3OBR - chain A; structure by X-ray diffraction, 1.72 A resolution.

Chain A:
Molecule: Botulinum neurotoxin type D
Organism: Clostridium botulinum
Notes: EC 3.4.24.69; fragment: Ligand Binding Domain
UniProtKB: P19321 (BXD_CLOBO); residue numbers follow UniProt; this construct covers 863-1276
Sequence (434 residues; row label = number of the first residue in the row):
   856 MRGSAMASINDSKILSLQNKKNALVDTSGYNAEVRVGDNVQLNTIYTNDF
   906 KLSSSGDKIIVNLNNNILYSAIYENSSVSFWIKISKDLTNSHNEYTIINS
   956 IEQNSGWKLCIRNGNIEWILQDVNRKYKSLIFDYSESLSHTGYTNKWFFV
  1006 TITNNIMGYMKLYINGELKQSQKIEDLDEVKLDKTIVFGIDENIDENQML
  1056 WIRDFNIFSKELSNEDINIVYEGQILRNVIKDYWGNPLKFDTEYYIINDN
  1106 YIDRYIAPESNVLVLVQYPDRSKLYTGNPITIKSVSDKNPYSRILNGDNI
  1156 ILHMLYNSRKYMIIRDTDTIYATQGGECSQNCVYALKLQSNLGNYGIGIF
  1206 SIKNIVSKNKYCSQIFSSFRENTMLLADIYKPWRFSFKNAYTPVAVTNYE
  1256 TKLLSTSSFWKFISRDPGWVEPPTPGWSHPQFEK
Unresolved in the structure: 856-858, 1180-1181, 1279-1289
Cystine bridges: C1183-C1187
Differences from the reference sequence: expression tag (856-862, 1277-1289)

In short:
Chain A is Botulinum neurotoxin type D (Clostridium botulinum); the structure, Crystal structure of Botulinum
neurotoxin serotype D binding domain, was determined by X-ray diffraction (same publication as 3OBT).
